Entry 3BRM (X-ray diffraction, 2.29 A resolution); this record covers chains A and B.

Chain A (and B):
Protein: Glutaminase 1
From: Bacillus subtilis
Notes: EC 3.5.1.2; chain B of this document is another copy of the same molecule, construct and numbering; everything in this record applies to it too
UniProt: O31465 (GLSA1_BACSU); numbering as in UniProt (aligned over 1-327)
Amino-acid sequence (330 residues; numbered -2 to 327; the number before each row is that of its first residue; numbers below 1 keep their minus sign (Ser-2 is residue -2)):
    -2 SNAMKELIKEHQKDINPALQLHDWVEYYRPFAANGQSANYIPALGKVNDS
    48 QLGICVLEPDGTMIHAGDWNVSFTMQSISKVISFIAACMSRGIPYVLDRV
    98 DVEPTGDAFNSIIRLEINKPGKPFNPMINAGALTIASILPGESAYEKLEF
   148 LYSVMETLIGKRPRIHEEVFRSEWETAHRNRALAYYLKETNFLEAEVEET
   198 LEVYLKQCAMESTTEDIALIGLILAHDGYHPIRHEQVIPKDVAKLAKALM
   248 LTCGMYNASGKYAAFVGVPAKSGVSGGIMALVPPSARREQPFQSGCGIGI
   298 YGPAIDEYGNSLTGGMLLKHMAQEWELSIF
Disordered / not traced: -2 to 12, 36-38, 44, 102-118, 283-286 (chain B: -2 to 12, 102-119, 282-286)
Covalently attached groups: 5-oxo-L-norleucine (ONL) linked to Ser74
Modified residues: Mse1 (selenomethionine); Mse60, Mse72, Mse86, Mse124, Mse152, Mse207, Mse247, Mse252, Mse276, Mse313, Mse318 (selenomethionine; parent Met)
Construct notes: expression tag (-2 to 0)
Residues lining bound ligands: 5-oxo-L-norleucine (ONL): Gln73, Lys77, Asn126, Glu170, Asn177, Tyr201, Cys205, Tyr253, Ser269, Gly270, Val271
Curated features (UniProtKB/Swiss-Prot):
  - binding site (substrate): Ser74, Asn126, Glu170, Asn177, Tyr201, Tyr253, Val271
What the authors report for this chain:
  - binding site for 5-oxo-L-norleucine: Gln73, Ser74, Asn126, Glu170, Tyr201, Tyr253, Val271
  - conformationally variable residues (order/disorder transition): Thr102 to Pro117
  - catalytic residues: Gln73, Lys77, Asn126, Glu170, Asn177, Tyr201, Tyr253, Val271 (proposed by the authors, not directly observed)
  - catalytic residues: Gly270 (by similarity / conservation)

Chain A / chain B interface:
Residue-residue contacts - 41 pairs, chain A then chain B:
  Leu94(A) with Phe262(B), hydrophobic
  Val99(A) with Gly257(B); Lys258(B)
  Glu100(A) with Asn254(B); Ala255(B); Ser256(B), hydrogen bond (side chain-backbone); Gly257(B), hydrogen bond (side chain-backbone); Lys258(B), salt bridge
  Pro101(A) with Pro101(B), hydrophobic
  Asp224(A) with Phe327(B)
  Lys237(A) with Glu323(B), salt bridge
  Lys241(A) with Ser325(B); Phe327(B), hydrogen bond (side chain-backbone)
  Leu242(A) with Ala261(B), hydrophobic
  Lys244(A) with Phe327(B), hydrogen bond (side chain-backbone)
  Ala245(A) with Ala260(B); Ala261(B), hydrophobic; Phe327(B), hydrophobic
  Leu248(A) with Leu248(B), hydrophobic; Phe327(B), hydrophobic
  Asn254(A) with Glu100(B)
  Ala255(A) with Glu100(B)
  Ser256(A) with Glu100(B), hydrogen bond (backbone-side chain)
  Gly257(A) with Val99(B); Glu100(B), hydrogen bond (backbone-side chain)
  Lys258(A) with Asp98(B), salt bridge; Val99(B); Glu100(B), salt bridge
  Ala260(A) with Ala245(B)
  Ala261(A) with Val99(B), hydrophobic; Leu242(B), hydrophobic; Ala245(B), hydrophobic
  Phe262(A) with Leu94(B), hydrophobic
  Glu323(A) with Lys237(B), salt bridge
  Ile326(A) with Ile326(B), hydrophobic; Phe327(B), hydrophobic
  Phe327(A) with Lys241(B), hydrogen bond (backbone-side chain); Lys244(B), hydrogen bond (backbone-side chain); Ala245(B), hydrophobic; Leu248(B), hydrophobic; Pro280(B)
Interface residues without a listed pair, chain A (28 interface residues in all): Ile90, Asp98, Thr249, Pro266, Pro280, Ser325
Interface residues without a listed pair, chain B (27 interface residues in all): Asp224, Thr249, Pro266

In short:
Chain A and chain B form an interface of 28 and 27 residues respectively, with 8 hydrogen bonds and 5 salt
bridges. Polar pairs include Glu100(A)-Lys258(B), Lys237(A)-Glu323(B) and Lys258(A)-Asp98(B). Covalently
linked 5-oxo-L-norleucine: at Ser74(A). The paper reports catalytic residues Gln73(A), Lys77(A) and Asn126(A)
among others; a binding site for 5-oxo-L-norleucine at Gln73(A), Ser74(A) and Asn126(A) among others.
Chain A and chain B are both Glutaminase 1 (Bacillus subtilis); the structure, Crystal structure of the
covalent complex between the Bacillus subtilis glutaminase YbgJ and 5-oxo-L-norleucine formed by ..., was
determined by X-ray diffraction (same publication as 1MKI and 1U60).
